6YBB - chains A and B of the 6 polymer chains in the assembly; structure by X-ray diffraction, 2.90 A resolution.

[Chain A (and B)]
Protein: Bacterial cellulose secretion regulator BcsQ, R156E mutant
Organism: Escherichia coli
Notes: chain B of this document is another copy of the same molecule, construct and numbering; everything in this record applies to it too
UniProt: A0A0B1KWQ0 (A0A0B1KWQ0_ECOLX); residues 1-250 here = UniProt positions 1-250
Chain sequence (250 residues; numbered 1 to 250; the number before each row is that of its first residue):
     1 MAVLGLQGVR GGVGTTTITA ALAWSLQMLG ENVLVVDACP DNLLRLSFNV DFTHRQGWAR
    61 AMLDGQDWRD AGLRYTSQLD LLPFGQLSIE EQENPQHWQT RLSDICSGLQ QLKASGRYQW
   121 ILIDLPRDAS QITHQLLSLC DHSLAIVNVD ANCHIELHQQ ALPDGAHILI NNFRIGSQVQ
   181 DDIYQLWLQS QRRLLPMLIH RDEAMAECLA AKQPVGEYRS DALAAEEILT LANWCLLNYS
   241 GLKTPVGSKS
Disordered / not traced: 1, 245-250
Construct notes: engineered mutation Glu156 (Arg in A0A0B1KWQ0)
Metal / ion sites: Mg2+: Thr16 (together with ATP)
Ligand contacts:
  - ATP (adenosine-5'-triphosphate), molecule 1: Arg10, Gly11, Asp150, Ala151, Asn152
  - ATP, molecule 2: Gly11, Gly12, Val13, Gly14, Thr15, Thr16, Thr17, Asp41, Leu43, Asn171, Asn172, Ile199, His200, Arg201, Asp202, Met205, Ala206, Leu209

[How chain A and chain B interact]
Pairs across the interface - 51 pairs, chain A then chain B:
  Arg10(A) - Gly12(B)
  Gly11(A) - Gly11(B)
  Gly11(A) - Gly12(B)  hydrogen bond (backbone-backbone)
  Gly12(A) - Arg10(B)
  Gly12(A) - Gly11(B)
  Asp41(A) - Glu156(B)
  Asp41(A) - Gln159(B)  hydrogen bond (backbone-side chain)
  Leu43(A) - Asn152(B)
  Leu43(A) - Ile155(B)  hydrophobic
  Leu43(A) - Glu156(B)
  Leu46(A) - Ile155(B)  hydrophobic
  Phe52(A) - Ile155(B)  hydrophobic
  Phe52(A) - Gln159(B)
  Gln86(A) - Gln159(B)
  Gln92(A) - Ala129(B)
  Gln92(A) - Gln159(B)  hydrogen bond (side chain-backbone)
  Glu93(A) - Ala129(B)
  Glu93(A) - His134(B)
  Pro95(A) - Ala129(B)
  Gln99(A) - Gln96(B)
  Ala129(A) - Gln92(B)
  Ala129(A) - Glu93(B)
  Ala129(A) - Pro95(B)
  His134(A) - Glu93(B)  salt bridge
  Ala151(A) - Leu209(B)  hydrophobic
  Asn152(A) - Leu43(B)
  Asn152(A) - Leu209(B)
  Ile155(A) - Leu43(B)  hydrophobic
  Ile155(A) - Leu46(B)  hydrophobic
  Glu156(A) - Asp41(B)
  Glu156(A) - Leu43(B)
  Gln159(A) - Asp41(B)  hydrogen bond (side chain-backbone)
  Gln159(A) - Phe52(B)
  Gln159(A) - Gln86(B)  hydrogen bond
  Gln159(A) - Gln92(B)
  Gln160(A) - Gln92(B)
  Ala161(A) - Ile89(B)  hydrophobic
  Ala161(A) - Gln92(B)
  Ala161(A) - Glu93(B)
  Arg174(A) - Arg201(B)
  Ser177(A) - Glu203(B)  hydrogen bond
  Gln178(A) - Glu203(B)
  Val179(A) - Glu207(B)
  Arg201(A) - Arg174(B)
  Glu203(A) - Arg174(B)  salt bridge
  Glu203(A) - Ser177(B)  hydrogen bond
  Glu203(A) - Val179(B)
  Ala206(A) - Val179(B)  hydrophobic
  Leu209(A) - Ala151(B)  hydrophobic
  Leu209(A) - Asn152(B)
  Ala210(A) - Val179(B)  hydrophobic
Also at the interface, not in a pair above, chain A (33 interface residues in all): Gln96, His158, Glu207
Also at the interface, not in a pair above, chain B (32 interface residues in all): Gln160, Ala161, Gln178, Ala206, Ala210

[Summary]
33 residues of chain A face 32 of chain B across their interface, with 7 hydrogen bonds and 2 salt bridges.
Polar pairs include His134(A)-Glu93(B), Glu203(A)-Arg174(B) and Asp41(A)-Gln159(B). Chain A binds ATP.
Both chains are Bacterial cellulose secretion regulator BcsQ, R156E mutant (Escherichia coli). Entry 6YBB
(Crystal structure of a native BcsE (217-523) - BcsR-BcsQ (R156E mutant) complex with c-di-GMP and ATP ...)
was determined by X-ray diffraction, deposited together with 6YAR, 6YAY, 6YB3, 6YB5 and 6YBU.
